Entry 5SWZ (X-ray diffraction, 2.65 A resolution); this record covers chains A and D of the 5 polymer chains in the assembly.

Chain A:
Molecule: H-2 class I histocompatibility antigen, D-B alpha chain
From: Mus musculus
UniProtKB: P01899 (HA11_MOUSE); residues 1-280 here correspond to UniProt positions 25-304 (UniProt number = residue number + 24)
Sequence (280 residues; each row starts with the number of its first residue):
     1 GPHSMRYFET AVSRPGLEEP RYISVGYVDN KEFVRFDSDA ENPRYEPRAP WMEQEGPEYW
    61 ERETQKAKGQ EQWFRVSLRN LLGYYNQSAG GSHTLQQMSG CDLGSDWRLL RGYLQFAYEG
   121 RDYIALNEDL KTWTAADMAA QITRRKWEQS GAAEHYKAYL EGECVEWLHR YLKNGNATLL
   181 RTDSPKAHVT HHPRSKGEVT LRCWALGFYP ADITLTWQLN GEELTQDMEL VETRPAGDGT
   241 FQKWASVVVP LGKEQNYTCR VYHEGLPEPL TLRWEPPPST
Unresolved in the structure: 278-280
Cystine bridges: Cys203-Cys259
From the paper describing this entry:
  - mutagenesis - K146A (Tm 41 degC): decreased stability

Chain D:
Molecule: NP1-B17 TCR alpha chain
From: Mus musculus
Sequence (207 residues; numbered 1 to 221; 14 numbers in that range are skipped by the numbering (no residue carries them; nothing is unmodelled there); the number before each row is that of its first residue):
     1 QQQVRQSPQS LTVWEGETAI LNCSYEDSTF NY
    39 FPWYQQFPGE GPALLISIRS VSDK
    66 KEDG
    75 RFTIFFNKRE KKLSLHITDS QPGDSATYFC AASETSGSWQ LIFGSGTTVS VSPNIQNPDP
   135 AVYQLRDSKS SDKSVCLFTD FDSQTNVSQS KDSDVYITDK CVLDMRSMDF KSNSAVAWSN
   195 KSDFACANAF NNSIIPEDTF FPSPESS
Unresolved in the structure: 196-199, 217-221
From the paper describing this entry:
  - mutagenesis - V59A, E108A, G111A, Q114A: unchanged signaling
  - mutagenesis - T109A, S110A, S112A: decreased signaling
  - mutagenesis - W113A: abolished signaling

Chain A / chain D interface:
Pairs across the interface (13; chain A residue first):
  Gly16(A) with Thr109(D)
  Leu17(A) with Thr109(D)
  Glu18(A) with Thr109(D); Ser112(D), hydrogen bond
  Arg75(A) with Ser112(D), hydrogen bond; Trp113(D)
  Val76(A) with Trp113(D), hydrophobic
  Arg79(A) with Glu108(D), salt bridge; Ser110(D), hydrogen bond (side chain-backbone); Trp113(D); Gln114(D), hydrogen bond
  Leu82(A) with Ser110(D)
  Ala89(A) with Ser110(D)
Interface residues without a listed pair, chain D (7 interface residues in all): Gly111
From the paper, about this interface:
  - pairs named by the authors: Glu18(A)-Ser112(D), Arg75(A)-Trp113(D), Arg79(A)-Glu108(D), Ala89(A)-Ser110(D), Thr109(D)-Glu18(A), Thr109(D)-Leu17(A), Thr109(D)-Gly16(A), Ser110(D)-Leu82(A), Gly111(D)-Arg79(A), Ser112(D)-Arg75(A) (hydrogen bond), Trp113(D)-Arg79(A), Trp113(D)-Val76(A), Gln114(D)-Arg79(A)
  - interface residues, chain A: Arg14(A), Tyr85(A)

Summary:
8 residues of chain A and 7 residues of chain D are in contact, with 4 hydrogen bonds and 1 salt bridge. Polar
contacts include Arg79(A)-Glu108(D), Glu18(A)-Ser112(D) and Arg75(A)-Ser112(D). The authors report contacts
between Glu18(A) and Ser112(D), Arg75(A) and Trp113(D) and Arg79(A) and Glu108(D) among others; a hydrogen
bond between Ser112(D) and Arg75(A). The paper reports that T109A, S110A and S112A of chain D reduce
signaling; interface residues Arg14(A) and Tyr85(A); 9 substitutions were tested in all.
Chain A is H-2 class I histocompatibility antigen, D-B alpha chain and chain D is NP1-B17 TCR alpha chain,
both from Mus musculus; the structure, Crystal Structure of NP1-B17 TCR-H2Db-NP complex, was determined by
X-ray diffraction, deposited together with 5SWS.
